1KSZ - chain A; structure by X-ray diffraction, 2.80 A resolution.

# Chain A
Molecule: Adenylosuccinate synthetase
Source organism: Escherichia coli
Notes: EC 6.3.4.4
Reference sequence: P0A7D4 (PURA_ECOLI); numbering as in UniProt (aligned over 1-431)
Chain sequence (431 residues; each row starts with the number of its first residue):
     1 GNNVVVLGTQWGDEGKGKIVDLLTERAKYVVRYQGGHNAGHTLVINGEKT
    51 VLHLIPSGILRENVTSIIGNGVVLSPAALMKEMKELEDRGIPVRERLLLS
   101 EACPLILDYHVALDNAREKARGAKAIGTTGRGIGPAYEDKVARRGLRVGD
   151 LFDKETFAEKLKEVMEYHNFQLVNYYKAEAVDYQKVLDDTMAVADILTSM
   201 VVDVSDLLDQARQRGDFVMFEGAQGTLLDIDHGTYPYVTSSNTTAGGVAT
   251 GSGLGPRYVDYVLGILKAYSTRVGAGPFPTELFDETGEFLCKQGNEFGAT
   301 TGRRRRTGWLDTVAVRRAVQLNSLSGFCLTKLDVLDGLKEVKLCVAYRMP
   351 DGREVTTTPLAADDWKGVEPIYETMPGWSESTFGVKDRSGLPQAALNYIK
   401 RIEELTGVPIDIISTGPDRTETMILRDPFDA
Curated features (UniProtKB/Swiss-Prot):
  - binding site (IMP): Arg144, Arg304
  - binding site (GTP): Arg306
  - mutagenesis: Arg144 (R144L: Does not reduce catalytic efficiency), Arg304 (R304L: Reduces catalytic efficiency by 87%)
Bound ions: Mg2+: Asp13, Gly40 (together with GDP, PGS, hadacidin)
Ligand contacts:
  - GDP (guanosine-5'-diphosphate): Gly12, Asp13, Glu14, Gly15, Lys16, Gly17, Lys18, Gly40, His41, Thr42, Ala299, Arg305, Thr330, Lys331, Asp333, Val334, Ser414, Thr415, Gly416, Pro417
  - hadacidin (HDA): Asp13, Asn38, Ala39, Gly40, His41, Thr129, Val273, Gly298, Ala299, Thr300, Thr301, Gly302, Arg303, Arg305
  - PGS (2-deazo-6-thiophosphate guanosine-5'-monophosphate): Trp11, Gly12, Asp13, Lys16, Asn38, Ala39, Gly40, His41, Ile126, Gly127, Thr128, Thr129, Gly130, Ile133, Arg143, Ala223, Gln224, Leu228, Val238, Thr239, Val273, Gly274, Ala275, Arg303

# In short
Bound to chain A: GDP, hadacidin and compound PGS. The Mg2+ site is built by Asp13 and Gly40. From UniProt:
IMP-binding residues Arg144 and Arg304, GTP-binding residue Arg306 and 2 mutagenesis sites.
Chain A is Adenylosuccinate synthetase (Escherichia coli); the structure, Entrapment of 6-thiophosphoryl-imp
in the active site of crystalline adenylosuccinate synthetase from escherichia coli, data collected ..., was
determined by X-ray diffraction (same publication as 1NHT).
